PDB entry 7CDA | X-ray diffraction, 2.66 A resolution | chains B and F of the 6 polymer chains in the assembly

[Chain B]
Protein: Tubulin beta chain
Organism: Sus scrofa
UniProtKB: A0A287AGU7 (A0A287AGU7_PIG); residue numbers follow UniProt; this construct covers 1-445
Amino-acid sequence (445 residues; row label = number of the first residue in the row):
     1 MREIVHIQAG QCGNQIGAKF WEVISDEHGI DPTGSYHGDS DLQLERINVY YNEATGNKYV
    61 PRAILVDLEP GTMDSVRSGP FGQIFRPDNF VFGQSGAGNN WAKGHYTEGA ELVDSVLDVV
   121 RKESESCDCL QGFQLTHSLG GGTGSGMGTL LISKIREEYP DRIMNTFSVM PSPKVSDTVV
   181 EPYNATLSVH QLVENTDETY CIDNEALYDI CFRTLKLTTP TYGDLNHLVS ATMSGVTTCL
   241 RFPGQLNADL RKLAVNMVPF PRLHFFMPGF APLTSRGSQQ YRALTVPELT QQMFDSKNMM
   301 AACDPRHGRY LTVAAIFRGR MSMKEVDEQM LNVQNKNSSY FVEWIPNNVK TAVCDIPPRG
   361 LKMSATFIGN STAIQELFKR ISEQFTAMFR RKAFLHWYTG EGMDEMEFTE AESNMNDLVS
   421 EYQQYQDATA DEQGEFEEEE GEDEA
Unresolved in the structure: 1, 429-445
Bound ions: Mg2+: Gln11 (together with GDP)
Small-molecule neighbours:
  - AEU (N-[(3-phenoxyphenyl)methyl]-9H-beta-carbolin-3-amine): Ile4, His6, Phe20, Tyr50, Gln134, Leu135, Thr136, Asn165, Thr166, Phe167, Glu198, Tyr200, Met233, Val236, Thr237, Leu240, Leu246, Leu250, Leu253, Met257, Ala314, Ala315, Ile316, Ala352, Ile368
  - GDP (guanosine-5'-diphosphate): Gly10, Gln11, Cys12, Gln15, Ala97, Asn99, Ser138, Gly140, Gly141, Gly142, Thr143, Gly144, Ser145, Val169, Pro171, Val175, Asp177, Glu181, Asn204, Tyr222, Leu225, Asn226
What the authors report for this chain:
  - binding site for AEU: Glu198, Tyr200
  - mutagenesis - E198D, E198G, E198Q: abolished binding to AEU

[Chain F]
Protein: Tubulin tyrosine ligase
Organism: Gallus gallus
UniProtKB: E1BQ43 (E1BQ43_CHICK); residue numbers follow UniProt; this construct covers 1-378
Amino-acid sequence (384 residues; each row starts with the number of its first residue):
     1 MYTFVVRDEN SSVYAEVSRL LLATGQWKRL RKDNPRFNLM LGERNRLPFG RLGHEPGLVQ
    61 LVNYYRGADK LCRKASLVKL IKTSPELSES CTWFPESYVI YPTNLKTPVA PAQNGIRHLI
   121 NNTRTDEREV FLAAYNRRRE GREGNVWIAK SSAGAKGEGI LISSEASELL DFIDEQGQVH
   181 VIQKYLEKPL LLEPGHRKFD IRSWVLVDHL YNIYLYREGV LRTSSEPYNS ANFQDKTCHL
   241 TNHCIQKEYS KNYGRYEEGN EMFFEEFNQY LMDALNTTLE NSILLQIKHI IRSCLMCIEP
   301 AISTKHLHYQ SFQLFGFDFM VDEELKVWLI EVNGAPACAQ KLYAELCQGI VDVAISSVFP
   361 LADTGQKTSQ PTSIFIKLHH HHHH
Unresolved in the structure: 104-125, 150-160, 248-251, 363-371
Sequence notes: expression tag (379-384)
Small-molecule neighbours: AMP-PCP (ACP; phosphomethylphosphonic acid adenylate ester): Lys74, Ile148, Gln183, Lys184, Tyr185, Leu186, Lys198, Asp200, Arg202, Arg222, His239, Leu240, Thr241, Asn242, Asp318, Ile330, Glu331, Asn333

[How chain B and chain F interact]
Contacting residue pairs (10):
  Leu331(B) - Arg36(F)
  Leu331(B) - Pro56(F)
  Gln334(B) - Arg36(F)
  Asn335(B) - Thr3(F)
  Asn335(B) - Arg36(F)  hydrogen bond
  Asn335(B) - Gly57(F)
  Asn335(B) - Leu58(F)
  Lys336(B) - Met1(F)
  Ser338(B) - Leu30(F)
  Ser338(B) - Asn34(F)  hydrogen bond
Also at the interface, not in a pair above, chain B (8 interface residues in all): Ser339, Glu343, Asn347
Also at the interface, not in a pair above, chain F (10 interface residues in all): Lys28, Asp33

[In short]
The interface between chain B and chain F involves 8 residues on one side and 10 on the other; the contacts
include 2 hydrogen bonds. Polar pairs include Asn335(B)-Arg36(F) and Ser338(B)-Asn34(F). The paper reports a
binding site for AEU at Glu198(B) and Tyr200(B); E198D, E198G and E198Q of chain B abolish binding to AEU.
Chain B is Tubulin beta chain (Sus scrofa) and chain F is Tubulin tyrosine ligase (Gallus gallus); the
structure, Crystal structure of T2R-TTL-PAC complex, was determined by X-ray diffraction together with 7CE6,
7CE8 and 7CEK from the same study.
